6U74 - chains A and E; structure by X-ray diffraction, 1.85 A resolution.

# Chain A
Protein: Bromodomain-containing protein 4
From: Homo sapiens
UniProtKB: O60885 (BRD4_HUMAN); residues 42-168 here = UniProt positions 42-168
Sequence (146 residues; numbered 36 to 181; the number before each row is that of its first residue):
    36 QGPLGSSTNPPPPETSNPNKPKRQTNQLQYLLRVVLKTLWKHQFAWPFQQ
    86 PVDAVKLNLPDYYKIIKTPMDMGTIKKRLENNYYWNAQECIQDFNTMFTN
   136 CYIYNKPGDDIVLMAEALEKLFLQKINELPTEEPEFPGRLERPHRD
Not modelled in the structure: 36-38, 167-181
Sequence notes: expression tag (36-41, 169-181)
Swiss-Prot annotation at these positions:
  - site: Asn140 (Acetylated histone binding)
  - cross-link: Lys99 (Glycyl lysine isopeptide (Lys-Gly) (interchain with G-Cter in SUMO2))
  - natural variant: Asp145 (D145G: Found in a patient with a neurodevelopmental syndrome; uncertain significance)
  - mutagenesis: Asn140 (N140A: Abolishes binding to acetylated histones)

# Chain E
Protein: cyclic peptide 3.1_2
Sequence (16 residues; row label = number of the first residue in the row; numbering starts at 0):
     0 XWKTIKGKTWRTKQCX
Modified / non-standard residues: ACE (acetyl group) at position 0, NH2 (amino group) at position 15; Lys5, Lys7, Lys12 (N(6)-acetyllysine; ALY)
Covalently attached groups: covalent link ACE_0-Cys14

# Chain A / chain E interface
Residue-residue contacts - 29 pairs, chain A then chain E:
  Phe83(A) with Lys12(E)
  Val87(A) with Lys12(E)
  Leu92(A) with Lys12(E)
  Asn93(A) with Arg10(E)
  Leu94(A) with Arg10(E); Thr11(E); Lys12(E)
  Asp96(A) with Trp9(E); Arg10(E)
  Ile100(A) with Lys7(E); Trp9(E), hydrophobic
  Cys136(A) with Lys12(E)
  Tyr137(A) with Lys2(E), hydrogen bond (backbone-side chain)
  Ile138(A) with Lys2(E), hydrogen bond (backbone-side chain); Ile4(E); Trp9(E)
  Tyr139(A) with Lys2(E); Trp9(E), hydrogen bond (backbone-side chain); Arg10(E), hydrogen bond (side chain-backbone); Thr11(E)
  Asn140(A) with Lys2(E), hydrogen bond (backbone-side chain); Thr11(E); Lys12(E), hydrogen bond (side chain-backbone)
  Lys141(A) with Trp1(E); Lys2(E)
  Asp144(A) with Thr11(E), hydrogen bond; Gln13(E)
  Asp145(A) with Gln13(E), hydrogen bond (backbone-side chain)
  Ile146(A) with Lys12(E)
Interface residues without a listed pair, chain A (19 interface residues in all): Pro82, Tyr97, Lys99
The authors on this interface:
  - interface residues, chain A: Asn140(A)

# In short
19 residues of chain A face 9 of chain E across their interface; the contacts include 8 hydrogen bonds. Polar
pairs include Tyr137(A)-Lys2(E), Ile138(A)-Lys2(E) and Tyr139(A)-Trp9(E). Curated annotation (UniProt) lists
one mutagenesis site on chain A. The paper reports the interface residue Asn140(A).
Here chain A is Bromodomain-containing protein 4 (Homo sapiens) and chain E is cyclic peptide 3.1_2. Entry
6U74 (BRD4-BD1 in complex with the cyclic peptide 3.1_2) was determined by X-ray diffraction, deposited
together with 6U4A, 6U61, 6U6K, 6U6L, 6U71, 6U72 and 8 further entries.
